Entry 7AT8 (electron microscopy, 4.40 A resolution (low resolution: residue-level contacts below are approximate; hydrogen-bond / salt-bridge calls are withheld)); this record covers chains J and U of the 12 polymer chains in the assembly.

== Chain J ==
Name: Histone H2A
Organism: Xenopus laevis
UniProtKB: Q6AZJ8 (Q6AZJ8_XENLA); residues 1-129 here correspond to UniProt positions 2-130 (UniProt number = residue number + 1)
Amino-acid sequence (129 residues; each row starts with the number of its first residue):
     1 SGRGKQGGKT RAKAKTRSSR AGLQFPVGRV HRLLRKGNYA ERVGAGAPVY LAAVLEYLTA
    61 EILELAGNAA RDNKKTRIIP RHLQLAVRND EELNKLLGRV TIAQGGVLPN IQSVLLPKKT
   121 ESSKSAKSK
Not modelled in the structure: 1-13, 119-129

== Chain U ==
Molecule: Widom601 DNA plus linker
Organism: synthetic construct
Sequence (156 nucleotides; each row starts with the number of its first residue; numbers below 1 keep their minus sign (DA-77 is residue -77)):
   -77 ATACAGGATG TATATATATC TGACACGTGC CTGGAGACTA GGGAGTAATC CCCTTGGCGG
   -17 TTAAAACGCG GGGGACAGCG CGTACGTGCG TTTAAGCGGT GCTAGAGCTG TCTACGACCA
    43 ATTGAGCGGC CTCGGCACCG GGATTCTCCA GTATGA

== Chain J / chain U interface ==
Contacting residue pairs (10; chain J residue first):
  Lys15(J) with DA-43(U); DG-42(U)
  Arg17(J) with DA-43(U)
  Arg20(J) with DA-43(U); DG-42(U)
  Gly28(J) with DG-44(U)
  Arg29(J) with DG-44(U)
  Arg32(J) with DG-45(U); DG-44(U)
  Arg77(J) with DC-54(U)
Other interface residues (no listed pair), chain J (10 interface residues in all): Ala14, Thr16, Arg35

== In short ==
10 residues of chain J face 5 of chain U across their interface.
Here chain J is Histone H2A (Xenopus laevis) and chain U is Widom601 DNA plus linker (synthetic construct).
Entry 7AT8 (Histone H3 recognition by nucleosome-bound PRC2 subunit EZH2) was determined by electron
microscopy.
